Entry 1PZU (X-ray diffraction, 3.10 A resolution); this record covers chains W and D of the 4 polymer chains in the assembly.

Chain W:
Molecule: 14-nt DNA strand
Sequence (14 nucleotides; numbered 1 to 14; the number before each row is that of its first residue):
     1 AATGGAAATT CCTC

Chain D:
Protein: Nuclear factor of activated T-cells, cytoplasmic 2
Organism: Homo sapiens
Notes: fragment: NFAT1 DNA-binding domain
UniProtKB: Q13469 (NFAC2_HUMAN); numbering as in UniProt (aligned over 396-678)
Amino-acid sequence (301 residues; numbered 378 to 678; the number before each row is that of its first residue):
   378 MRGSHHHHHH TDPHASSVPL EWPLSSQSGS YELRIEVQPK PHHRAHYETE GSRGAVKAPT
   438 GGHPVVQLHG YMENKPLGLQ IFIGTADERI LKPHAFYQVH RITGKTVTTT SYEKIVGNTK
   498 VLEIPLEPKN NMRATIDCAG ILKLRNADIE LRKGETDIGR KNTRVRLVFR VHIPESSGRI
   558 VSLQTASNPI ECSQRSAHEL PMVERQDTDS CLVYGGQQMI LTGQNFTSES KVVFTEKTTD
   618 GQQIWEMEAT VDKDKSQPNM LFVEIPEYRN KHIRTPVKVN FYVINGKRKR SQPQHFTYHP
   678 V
Unresolved in the structure: 378-398, 572-575
Differences from the reference sequence: cloning artifact (378-381, 388-395); expression tag (382-387)
UniProt features mapped onto this chain:
  - DNA-binding region: Arg421 to Gly428
  - motif: Lys664 to Lys666 (Nuclear localization signal)

Chain W / chain D interface:
Pairs across the interface - 19 pairs, chain W then chain D:
  DA7(W) - Arg537(D)  hydrogen bond to the sugar
  DA7(W) - Lys538(D)  phosphate contact
  DA8(W) - Tyr424(D)  sugar contact
  DA8(W) - Asn523(D)  phosphate contact
  DA8(W) - Gly536(D)  phosphate contact
  DA8(W) - Arg537(D)  phosphate contact
  DA8(W) - Lys538(D)  hydrogen bond to the phosphate
  DA8(W) - Asn539(D)  phosphate contact
  DA8(W) - Thr540(D)  phosphate contact
  DT9(W) - Tyr424(D)  hydrogen bond to the phosphate
  DT9(W) - Lys520(D)  salt bridge to the phosphate
  DT9(W) - Arg522(D)  phosphate contact
  DT9(W) - Asn523(D)  hydrogen bond to the phosphate
  DT10(W) - Arg421(D)  base contact
  DT10(W) - Tyr424(D)  base contact
  DT10(W) - Thr426(D)  hydrogen bond to the phosphate
  DT10(W) - Glu427(D)  base contact
  DT10(W) - Arg522(D)  salt bridge to the phosphate
  DC11(W) - Glu427(D)  hydrogen bond to the base
Interface residues without a listed pair, chain W (7 interface residues in all): DG5, DA6

Overview:
Chain W and chain D form an interface of 7 and 12 residues respectively, with 6 hydrogen bonds and 2 salt
bridges. Polar contacts include DC11(W)-Glu427(D), DA7(W)-Arg537(D) and DA8(W)-Lys538(D). From UniProt: a
DNA-binding region on chain D.
Here chain W is a 14-nt DNA strand and chain D is Nuclear factor of activated T-cells, cytoplasmic 2 (Homo
sapiens). Entry 1PZU (An asymmetric NFAT1-RHR homodimer on a pseudo-palindromic, Kappa-B site) was determined
by X-ray diffraction.
